8YJB - chains B and F of the 12 polymer chains in the assembly; structure by electron microscopy, 4.10 A resolution (low resolution: residue-level contacts below are approximate; hydrogen-bond / salt-bridge calls are withheld).

Chain B:
Molecule: Integrator complex subunit 2
Source organism: Homo sapiens
Reference sequence: Q9H0H0 (INT2_HUMAN); residues 1-1204 here = UniProt positions 1-1204
Amino-acid sequence (1204 residues; row label = number of the first residue in the row):
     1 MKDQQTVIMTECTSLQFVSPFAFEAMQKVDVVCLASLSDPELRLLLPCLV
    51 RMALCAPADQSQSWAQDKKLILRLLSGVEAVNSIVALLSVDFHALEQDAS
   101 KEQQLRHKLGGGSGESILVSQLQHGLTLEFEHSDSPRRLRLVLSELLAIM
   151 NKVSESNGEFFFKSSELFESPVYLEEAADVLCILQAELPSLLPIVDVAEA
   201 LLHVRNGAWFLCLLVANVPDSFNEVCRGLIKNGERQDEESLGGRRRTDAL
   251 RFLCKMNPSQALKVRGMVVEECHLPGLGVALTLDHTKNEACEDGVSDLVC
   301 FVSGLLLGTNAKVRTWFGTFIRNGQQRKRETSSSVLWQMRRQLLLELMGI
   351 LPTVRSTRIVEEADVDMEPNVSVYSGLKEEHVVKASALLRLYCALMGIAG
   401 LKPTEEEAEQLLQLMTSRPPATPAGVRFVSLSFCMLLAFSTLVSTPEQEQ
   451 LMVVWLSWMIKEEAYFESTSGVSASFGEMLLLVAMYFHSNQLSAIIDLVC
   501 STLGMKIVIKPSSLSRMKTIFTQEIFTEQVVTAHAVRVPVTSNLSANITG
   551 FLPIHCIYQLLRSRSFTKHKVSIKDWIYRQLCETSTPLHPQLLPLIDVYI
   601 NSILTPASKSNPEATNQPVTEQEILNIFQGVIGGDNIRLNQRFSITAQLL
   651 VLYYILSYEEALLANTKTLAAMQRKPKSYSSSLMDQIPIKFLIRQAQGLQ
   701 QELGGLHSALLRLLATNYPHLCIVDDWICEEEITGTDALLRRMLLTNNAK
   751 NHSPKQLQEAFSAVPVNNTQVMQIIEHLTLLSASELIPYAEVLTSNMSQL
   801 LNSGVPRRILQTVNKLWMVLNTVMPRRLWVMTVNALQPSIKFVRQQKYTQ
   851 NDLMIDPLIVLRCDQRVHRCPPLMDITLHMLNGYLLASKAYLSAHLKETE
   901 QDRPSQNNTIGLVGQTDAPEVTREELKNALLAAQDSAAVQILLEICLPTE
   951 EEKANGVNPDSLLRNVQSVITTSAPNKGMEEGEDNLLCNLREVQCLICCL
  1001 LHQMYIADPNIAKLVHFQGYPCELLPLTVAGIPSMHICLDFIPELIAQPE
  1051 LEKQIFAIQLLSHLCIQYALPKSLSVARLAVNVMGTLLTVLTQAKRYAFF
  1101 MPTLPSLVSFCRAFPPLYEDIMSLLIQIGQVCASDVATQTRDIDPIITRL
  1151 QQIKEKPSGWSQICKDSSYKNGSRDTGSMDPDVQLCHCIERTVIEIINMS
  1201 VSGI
Not modelled in the structure: 1-14, 109-121, 353-375, 631-640, 840-844, 902-919, 954-988, 1152-1176

Chain F:
Molecule: Integrator complex subunit 6
Source organism: Homo sapiens
Reference sequence: Q9UL03 (INT6_HUMAN); residue numbers follow UniProt; this construct covers 1-887
Amino-acid sequence (887 residues; each row starts with the number of its first residue):
     1 MPILLFLIDTSASMNQRSHLGTTYLDTAKGAVETFMKLRARDPASRGDRY
    51 MLVTFEEPPYAIKAGWKENHATFMNELKNLQAEGLTTLGQSLRTAFDLLN
   101 LNRLVTGIDNYGQGRNPFFLEPAIIITITDGSKLTTTSGVQDELHLPLNS
   151 PLPGSELTKEPFRWDQRLFALVLRLPGTMSVESEQLTGVPLDDSAITPMC
   201 EVTGGRSYSVCSPRMLNQCLESLVQKVQSGVVINFEKAGPDPSPVEDGQP
   251 DISRPFGSQPWHSCHKLIYVRPNPKTGVPIGHWPVPESFWPDQNSPTLPP
   301 RTSHPVVKFSCTDCEPMVIDKLPFDKYELEPSPLTQFILERKSPQTCWQV
   351 YVSNSAKYSELGHPFGYLKASTALNCVNLFVMPYNYPVLLPLLDDLFKVH
   401 KAKPTLKWRQSFESYLKTMPPYYLGPLKKAVRMMGAPNLIADSMEYGLSY
   451 SVISYLKKLSQQAKIESDRVIGSVGKKVVQETGIKVRSRSHGLSMAYRKD
   501 FQQLLQGISEDVPHRLLDLNMKEYTGFQVALLNKDLKPQTFRNAYDIPRR
   551 NLLDHLTRMRSNLLKSTRRFLKGQDEDQVHSVPIAQMGNYQEYLKQVPSP
   601 LRELDPDQPRRLHTFGNPFKLDKKGMMIDEADEFVAGPQNKHKRPGEPNM
   651 QGIPKRRRCMSPLLRGRQQNPVVNNHIGGKGPPAPTTQAQPDLIKPLPLH
   701 KISETTNDSIIHDVVENHVADQLSSDITPNAMDTEFSASSPASLLERPTN
   751 HMEALGHDHLGTNDLTVGGFLENHEEPRDKEQCAEENIPASSLNKGKKLM
   801 HCRSHEEVNTELKAQIMKEIRKPGRKYERIFTLLKHVQGSLQTRLIFLQN
   851 VIKEASRFKKRMLIEQLENFLDEIHRRANQINHINSN
Not modelled in the structure: 1, 477-522, 599-887
UniProt features mapped onto this chain:
  - motif: Met-626 to Glu-633 (Inhibitory loop)
  - modified residue: Ser-804 (Phosphoserine)

How chain B and chain F interact:
Residue-residue contacts - 39 pairs, chain B then chain F:
  Ile-855(B) / Arg-560(F)
  Asp-856(B) / Arg-560(F)
  Leu-858(B) / Leu-556(F)
  His-895(B) / Leu-563(F)
  Thr-922(B) / Arg-542(F)
  Glu-925(B) / Arg-542(F)
  Leu-926(B) / Phe-541(F)
  Leu-926(B) / Asn-562(F)
  Lys-927(B) / Leu-563(F)
  Ala-929(B) / Phe-541(F)
  Ala-929(B) / Met-559(F)
  Leu-930(B) / Leu-556(F)
  Leu-930(B) / Met-559(F)
  Leu-930(B) / Arg-560(F)
  Leu-930(B) / Leu-563(F)
  Ala-932(B) / Ala-544(F)
  Gln-934(B) / Leu-556(F)
  Ser-936(B) / Leu-552(F)
  Ala-937(B) / Leu-553(F)
  Ala-937(B) / Leu-556(F)
  Gln-940(B) / Arg-549(F)
  Ile-941(B) / Leu-553(F)
  Glu-944(B) / Arg-549(F)
  Asn-1010(B) / Tyr-545(F)
  Lys-1013(B) / Tyr-545(F)
  Leu-1014(B) / Ala-544(F)
  Leu-1014(B) / Tyr-545(F)
  Gln-1018(B) / Leu-552(F)
  Gly-1019(B) / Arg-549(F)
  Pro-1021(B) / Arg-549(F)
  Pro-1043(B) / Phe-527(F)
  Ile-1046(B) / Phe-527(F)
  Ala-1047(B) / Phe-527(F)
  Ala-1047(B) / Ala-530(F)
  Pro-1049(B) / Ala-530(F)
  Pro-1049(B) / Leu-531(F)
  Pro-1049(B) / Leu-532(F)
  Leu-1079(B) / Glu-523(F)
  Leu-1079(B) / Phe-527(F)
Also at the interface, not in a pair above, chain B (34 interface residues in all): Leu-892, Leu-896, Ala-933, Tyr-1020, Gln-1048, Val-1083
Also at the interface, not in a pair above, chain F (21 interface residues in all): Gln-528, Val-529, Ile-547, Leu-564

Overview:
The interface between chain B and chain F involves 34 residues on one side and 21 on the other.
Here chain B is Integrator complex subunit 2 and chain F is Integrator complex subunit 6, both from Homo
sapiens. Entry 8YJB (Cryo-EM structure of the human DSS1-INTAC complex) was determined by electron microscopy.
